PDB entry 5R00 | X-ray diffraction, 1.72 A resolution | chains A and B

[Chain A]
Molecule: Pre-mRNA-splicing factor 8
Organism: Saccharomyces cerevisiae (strain ATCC 204508 / S288c)
Notes: fragment: yPrp8 RNaseH
UniProtKB: P33334 (PRP8_YEAST); residue numbers follow UniProt; this construct covers 1836-2090
Amino-acid sequence (258 residues; row label = number of the first residue in the row):
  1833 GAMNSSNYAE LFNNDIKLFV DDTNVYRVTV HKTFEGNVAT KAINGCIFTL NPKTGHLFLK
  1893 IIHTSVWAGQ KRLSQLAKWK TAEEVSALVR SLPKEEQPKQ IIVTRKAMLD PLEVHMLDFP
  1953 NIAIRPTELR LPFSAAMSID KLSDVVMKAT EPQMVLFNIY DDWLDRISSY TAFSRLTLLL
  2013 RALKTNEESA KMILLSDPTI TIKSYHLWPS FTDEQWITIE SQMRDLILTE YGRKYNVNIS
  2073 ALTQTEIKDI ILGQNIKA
Unresolved in the structure: 2070-2090
Differences from the reference sequence: expression tag (1833-1835)
UniProt features mapped onto this chain:
  - mutagenesis: Asp1853 (D1853A: Alters protein folding. Severely impaired growth. Strongly reduced growth at 35 degrees Celsius; when associated with A-1854; D1853N: Reduced growth at 30 degrees Celsius ...), Asp1854 (D1854A: Reduced growth at 30 degrees Celsius. Strongly reduced growth at 16 degrees Celsius. Strongly reduced growth at 35 degrees Celsius; when associated with A-1853 ...), Thr1855 (T1855A: Reduced growth at 30 degrees Celsius. Strongly reduced growth at 16 degrees Celsius), Thr1936 (T1936A: Reduced growth at 30 degrees Celsius. Strongly reduced growth at 16 degrees Celsius), Arg1937 (R1937K: Severely impaired growth. Reduced growth at 30 degrees Celsius. Strongly reduced growth at 16 degrees Celsius)

[Chain B]
Molecule: A1 cistron-splicing factor AAR2
Organism: Saccharomyces cerevisiae (strain ATCC 204508 / S288c)
Notes: fragment: GAMA - Aar2(1-152) - SSSSS - Aar2(171-317); engineered mutation(s): L153_D170delinsSSSSS
UniProtKB: P32357 (AAR2_YEAST); numbering as in UniProt; present here: 1-152, 171-317
Amino-acid sequence (308 residues; row label = number of the first residue in the row; note: 13 numbers in that range are skipped by the numbering (no residue carries them; nothing is unmodelled there); numbers below 1 keep their minus sign (Gly-3 is residue -3)):
    -3 GAMAMNTVPF TSAPIEVTIG IDQYSFNVKE NQPFHGIKDI PIGHVHVIHF QHADNSSMRY
    57 GYWFDCRMGN FYIQYDPKDG LYKMMEERDG AKFENIVHNF KERQMMVSYP KIDEDDTWYN
   117 LTEFVQMDKI RKIVRKDENQ FSYVDSSMTT VQENEL
   166 SSSSSDPAHS LNYTVINFKS REAIRPGHEM EDFLDKSYYL NTVMLQGIFK NSSNYFGELQ
   226 FAFLNAMFFG NYGSSLQWHA MIELICSSAT VPKHMLDKLD EILYYQIKTL PEQYSDILLN
   286 ERVWNICLYS SFQKNSLHNT EKIMENKYPE LL
Unresolved in the structure: -3 to 0, 166-169
Differences from the reference sequence: expression tag (-3 to 0); linker (166-170)
UniProt features mapped onto this chain:
  - region: Leu261 to Ile282 (Leucine-zipper)
  - modified residue: Ser253 (Phosphoserine), Thr274 (Phosphothreonine)
  - mutagenesis: Ser253 (S253A: No effect on interaction with PRP8; S253D/E: Disrupts interaction with PRP8)
Disulfide bonds: Cys251-Cys292

[Interface between chain A and chain B]
Contacting residue pairs (17):
  Gln1907(A) with Met195(B); Leu199(B)
  Leu1908(A) with Met195(B), hydrophobic
  Trp1911(A) with Glu194(B); Met195(B), hydrophobic; Phe198(B), hydrophobic
  Asp1942(A) with Lys184(B), salt bridge
  Glu1945(A) with Lys184(B), salt bridge
  Val1946(A) with Ile189(B), hydrophobic; Glu194(B); Phe198(B), hydrophobic
  His1947(A) with Glu194(B), salt bridge
  Leu1949(A) with Lys184(B); Ser185(B); Arg186(B); Ile189(B), hydrophobic
  Asp1950(A) with Arg186(B), salt bridge

[In short]
9 residues of chain A face 8 of chain B across their interface, with 4 salt bridges. Polar pairs include
Asp1942(A)-Lys184(B), Glu1945(A)-Lys184(B) and His1947(A)-Glu194(B). UniProt lists 5 mutagenesis sites on
chain A; one mutagenesis site on chain B.
Here chain A is Pre-mRNA-splicing factor 8 and chain B is A1 cistron-splicing factor AAR2, both from
Saccharomyces cerevisiae (strain ATCC 204508 / S288c). Entry 5R00 (PanDDA analysis group deposition --
Auto-refined data of Aar2/RNaseH for ground state model 51) was determined by X-ray diffraction (same
publication as 5QY1, 5QY2, 5QY3, 5QY4, 5QY5, 5QY6 and 128 further entries).
